4GHO - chain A; structure by X-ray diffraction, 1.10 A resolution.

# Chain A
Name: Guanyl-specific ribonuclease Sa
Organism: Streptomyces aureofaciens
Notes: EC 3.1.27.3
UniProt: P05798 (RNSA_STRAU); numbering as in UniProt (aligned over 1-96)
Amino-acid sequence (96 residues; each row starts with the number of its first residue):
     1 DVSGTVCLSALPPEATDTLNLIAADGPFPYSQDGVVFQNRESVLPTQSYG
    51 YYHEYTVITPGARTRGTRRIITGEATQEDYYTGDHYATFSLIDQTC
Cystine bridges: C7-C96
Differences from the reference sequence: engineered mutation A24 (Ser in P05798)
Swiss-Prot annotation at these positions:
  - active site: E54 (Proton acceptor), H85 (Proton donor)
What the authors report for this chain:
  - mutagenesis - S3A, S9A, S24A (0.2 kcal mol-1), N39A: decreased stability
  - contacts within the chain: S9-C96, N39-L44, Y51-E78 (hydrogen bond), S3-S90, D93-T95
  - mutagenesis - Y80F: decreased stability (citing earlier work)
  - mutagenesis - N20A: unchanged stability
  - mutagenesis - S31A, S48A, S90A: increased stability

# In short
From UniProt: active-site residues E54 and H85. From the paper: S3A, S9A and S24A, among others, reduce
stability; contacts within the chain involving S9, C96 and N39 among others; 9 substitutions were tested in
all.
Chain A is Guanyl-specific ribonuclease Sa (Streptomyces aureofaciens); the structure, Crystal Structure
Analysis of Streptomyces aureofaciens Ribonuclease S24A mutant, was determined by X-ray diffraction together
with 4J5G and 4J5K from the same study.
